6FU7 - chains B and D of the 4 polymer chains in the assembly; structure by X-ray diffraction, 2.31 A resolution.

== Chain B ==
Protein: ATP phosphoribosyltransferase regulatory subunit
From: Psychrobacter arcticus (strain DSM 17307 / 273-4)
Reference sequence: Q4FTX3 (HISZ_PSYA2); residue numbers follow UniProt; this construct covers 1-387
Sequence (388 residues; row label = number of the first residue in the row; numbering starts at 0):
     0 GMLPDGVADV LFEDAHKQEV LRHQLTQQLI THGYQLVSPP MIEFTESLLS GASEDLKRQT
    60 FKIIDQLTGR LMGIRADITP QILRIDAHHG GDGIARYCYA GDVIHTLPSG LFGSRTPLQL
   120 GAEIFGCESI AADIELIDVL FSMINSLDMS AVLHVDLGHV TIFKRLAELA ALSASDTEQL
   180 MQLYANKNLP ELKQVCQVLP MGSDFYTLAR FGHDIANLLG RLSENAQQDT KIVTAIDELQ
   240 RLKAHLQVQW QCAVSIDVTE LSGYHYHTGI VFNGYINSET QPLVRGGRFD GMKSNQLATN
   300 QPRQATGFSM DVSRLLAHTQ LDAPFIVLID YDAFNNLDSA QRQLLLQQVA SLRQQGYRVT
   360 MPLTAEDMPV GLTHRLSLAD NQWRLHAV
Not modelled in the structure: 0, 292-300
Sequence notes: expression tag (0)
Ion coordination: Mg2+: Asp-76, Thr-78

== Chain D ==
Protein: ATP phosphoribosyltransferase
From: Psychrobacter arcticus (strain DSM 17307 / 273-4)
Notes: EC 2.4.2.17
Reference sequence: Q4FQF7 (HIS1_PSYA2); residues 1-231 here = UniProt positions 1-231
Sequence (232 residues; each row starts with the number of its first residue; numbering starts at 0):
     0 GMTEVTNSLP TSGLLNEAND EFLGLTLALS KGRILEETMP LLRAAGVELL EDPEASRKLI
    60 FPTSNPNVRV LILRASDVPT YVEHGAADFG VAGKDVLLEH GANHVYELLD LKIAQCKLMT
   120 AGVKDAPLPN RRLRIATKYV NVARAYFASQ GQQVDVIKLY GSMELAPLVG LGDLIVDVVD
   180 TGNTLRANGL EARDHICDVS SRLIVNQVSY KRKFALLEPI LDSFKNSINS TS
Not modelled in the structure: 0-20, 228-231
Sequence notes: expression tag (0)
Residues lining bound ligands: phosphoribosyl ATP (PRT): Gly-31, Arg-32, Ile-33, Ala-74, Gly-92, Asp-94, Val-95, Ala-113, Gln-114, Cys-115, Asp-176, Val-177, Val-178, Asp-179, Thr-180, Gly-181, Asn-182, Thr-183, Val-198
Reported in the primary citation:
  - catalytic residues: Arg-56 (proposed by the authors, not directly observed)
  - mutagenesis - R56A (6-fold): decreased catalytic activity on in the presence of PaHisZ

== How chain B and chain D interact ==
Residue-residue contacts (23; chain B residue first):
  Ser-108(B) / His-103(D)
  Leu-110(B) / Glu-82(D)
  Leu-110(B) / His-83(D)
  Leu-110(B) / His-103(D)
  Phe-111(B) / His-83(D)
  Ala-184(B) / Tyr-105(D)
  Asn-185(B) / Val-104(D)
  Asn-185(B) / Tyr-105(D)
  Asn-185(B) / Glu-106(D)  hydrogen bond (side chain-backbone)
  Asn-185(B) / Leu-107(D)
  Lys-186(B) / Tyr-105(D)
  Lys-186(B) / Leu-107(D)
  Lys-186(B) / Tyr-209(D)
  Asn-187(B) / Glu-106(D)  hydrogen bond (side chain-backbone)
  Asn-187(B) / Leu-107(D)  hydrogen bond (side chain-backbone)
  Pro-189(B) / Leu-108(D)  hydrophobic
  Pro-189(B) / Lys-224(D)
  Lys-192(B) / Lys-224(D)
  Asn-276(B) / Arg-211(D)  hydrogen bond (backbone-side chain)
  Ser-277(B) / Val-207(D)
  Ser-277(B) / Arg-211(D)  hydrogen bond
  Thr-279(B) / Gln-206(D)
  Thr-279(B) / Val-207(D)
Other interface residues (no listed pair), chain B (14 interface residues in all): Gly-109, Gln-280

== Summary ==
14 residues of chain B and 13 residues of chain D are in contact, with 5 hydrogen bonds. Polar contacts
include Asn-185(B)/Glu-106(D), Asn-187(B)/Glu-106(D) and Asn-187(B)/Leu-107(D). Chain D binds phosphoribosyl
ATP. Asp-76(B) and Thr-78(B) form the Mg2+ site. From the paper: the catalytic residue Arg-56(D); R56A of
chain D reduces catalytic activity on in the presence of PaHisZ.
Here chain B is ATP phosphoribosyltransferase regulatory subunit and chain D is ATP phosphoribosyltransferase,
both from Psychrobacter arcticus (strain DSM 17307 / 273-4). Entry 6FU7 (ATP phosphoribosyltransferase (HisZG
ATPPRT) from Psychrobacter arcticus in complex with PRATP) was determined by X-ray diffraction together with
6FTT, 6FU2 and 6FUA from the same study.
